PDB entry 2XEG | X-ray diffraction, 1.59 A resolution | chain A

Chain A:
Protein: Glutamate carboxypeptidase 2
From: Homo sapiens
Notes: EC 3.4.17.21; fragment: ectodomain, residues 44-750
UniProt: Q04609 (FOLH1_HUMAN); residue numbers follow UniProt; this construct covers 44-750
Sequence (709 residues; row label = number of the first residue in the row):
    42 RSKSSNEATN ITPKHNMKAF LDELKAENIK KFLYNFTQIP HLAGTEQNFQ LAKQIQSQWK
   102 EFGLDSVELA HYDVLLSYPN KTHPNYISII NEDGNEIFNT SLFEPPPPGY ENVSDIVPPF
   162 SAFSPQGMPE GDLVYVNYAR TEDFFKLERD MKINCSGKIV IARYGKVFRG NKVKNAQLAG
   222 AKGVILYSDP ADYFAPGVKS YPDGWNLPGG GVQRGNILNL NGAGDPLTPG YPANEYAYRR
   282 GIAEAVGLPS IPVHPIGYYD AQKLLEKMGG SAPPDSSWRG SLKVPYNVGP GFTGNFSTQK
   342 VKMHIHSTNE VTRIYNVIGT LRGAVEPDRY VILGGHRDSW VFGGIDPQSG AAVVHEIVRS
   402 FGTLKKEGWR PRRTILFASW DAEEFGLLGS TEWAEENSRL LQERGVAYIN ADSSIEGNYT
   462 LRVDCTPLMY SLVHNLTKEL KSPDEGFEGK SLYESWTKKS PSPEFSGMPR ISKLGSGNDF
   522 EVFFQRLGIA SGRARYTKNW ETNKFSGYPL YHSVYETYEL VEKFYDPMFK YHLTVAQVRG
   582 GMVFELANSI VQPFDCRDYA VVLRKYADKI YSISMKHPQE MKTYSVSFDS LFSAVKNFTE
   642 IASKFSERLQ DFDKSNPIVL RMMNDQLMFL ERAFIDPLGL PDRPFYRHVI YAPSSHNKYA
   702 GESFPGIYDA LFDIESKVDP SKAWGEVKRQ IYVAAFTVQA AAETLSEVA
Unresolved in the structure: 42-54, 654-655
Sequence notes: expression tag (42-43); conflict Q593 (Leu in Q04609)
Curated features (UniProtKB/Swiss-Prot):
  - active site: E424 (Nucleophile), S628 (Charge relay system), D666 (Charge relay system), H689 (Charge relay system)
  - binding site (substrate): R210, N257, E424, S517, G518, N519, R534 to R536, Y552, H553, K699, Y700
  - binding site (Ca(2+)): T269, Y272, E433, E436
  - binding site (Zn(2+)): H377, D387, E425, D453, H553
  - glycosylation (N-linked (GlcNAc...) asparagine): N51, N76, N121, N140, N153, N195, N336, N459, N476, N638
Covalent attachments: N-acetylglucosamine (NAG) linked to N76, N121, N140, N195, N459, N476; glycan linked to N638
Ion coordination: Ca2+: T269, Y272, E433, E436; Zn2+ site 1: H377, D387, D453; Zn2+ site 2: D387, E425, H553 (together with CI9)
Small-molecule neighbours: CI9 (N-({(1S)-5-[4-(13-{[2,4-bis(dihydroxyamino)phenyl]amino}-2,5,8,11-tetraoxatridec-1-yl)-1H-1,2,3-triazol-1-yl]-1-carboxypentyl}carbamoyl)-L-glutamic acid): K207, V208, F209, R210, G256, N257, D387, E424, E425, G427, L428, D453, T461, R463, D465, S501, R511, S513, G518, N519, R534, R536, T538, W541, E542, S547, G548, Y552, H553, N698, K699, Y700, A701
Reported in the primary citation:
  - binding site for CI9: F209, R210, N257, E424, L428, R463, R511, G518, N519, R534, R536, W541, Y552, H553, K699, Y700
  - conformationally variable residues (loop rearrangement): W541 to G548

In short:
Bound to chain A: compound CI9. N-acetylglucosamine is covalently linked to N76, N121, N140, N195, N459 and
N476 and 1 more. Curated annotation (UniProt) lists 4 active-site residues, 13 substrate-binding residues, 4
Ca2+-binding residues and 5 Zn2+-binding residues. From the paper: a binding site for CI9 at F209, R210 and
N257 among others; conformational variability at W541.
Chain A is Glutamate carboxypeptidase 2 (Homo sapiens); the structure, Human glutamate carboxypeptidase II in
complex with Antibody- Recruiting Molecule ARM-P4, was determined by X-ray diffraction together with 2XEF,
2XEI and 2XEJ from the same study.
